PDB entry 8OHZ | X-ray diffraction, 2.65 A resolution | chains M and b of the 28 polymer chains in the assembly

Chain M:
Protein: Proteasome subunit beta type-7
Organism: Saccharomyces cerevisiae
UniProt: P30657 (PSB7_YEAST); residues -12 to 233 here correspond to UniProt positions 21-266 (UniProt number = residue number + 33)
Amino-acid sequence (246 residues; numbered -12 to 233; the number before each row is that of its first residue; numbers below 1 keep their minus sign (Thr-12 is residue -12)):
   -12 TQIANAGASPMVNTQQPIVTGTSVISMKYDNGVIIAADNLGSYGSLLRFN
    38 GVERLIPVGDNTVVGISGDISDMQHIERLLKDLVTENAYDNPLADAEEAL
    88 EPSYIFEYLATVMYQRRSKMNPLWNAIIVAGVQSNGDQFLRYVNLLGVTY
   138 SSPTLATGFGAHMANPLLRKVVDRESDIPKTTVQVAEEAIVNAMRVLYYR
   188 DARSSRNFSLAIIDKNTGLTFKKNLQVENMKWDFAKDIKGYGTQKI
Unresolved in the structure: -12 to 0

Chain b:
Protein: Proteasome subunit beta type-1
Organism: Saccharomyces cerevisiae
Notes: EC 3.4.25.1
UniProt: P38624 (PSB1_YEAST); residues 1-196 here correspond to UniProt positions 20-215 (UniProt number = residue number + 19)
Amino-acid sequence (196 residues; row label = number of the first residue in the row):
     1 TSIMAVTFKDGVILGADSRTTTGAYIANRVTDKLTRVHDKIWCCRSGSAA
    51 DTQAIADIVQYHLELYTSQYGTPSTETAASVFKELCYENKDNLTAGIIVA
   101 GYDDKNKGEVYTIPLGGSVHKLPYAIAGSGSTFIYGYCDKNFRENMSKEE
   151 TVDFIKHSLSQAIKWDGSSGGVIRMVVLTAAGVERLIFYPDEYEQL
Swiss-Prot annotation at these positions:
  - active site: Thr1 (Nucleophile)

Chain M / chain b interface:
Pairs across the interface - 61 pairs, chain M then chain b:
  Ser32(M) - Trp165(b)
  Ser32(M) - Asp166(b)
  Ser32(M) - Gly167(b)  hydrogen bond (backbone-backbone)
  Leu33(M) - Phe133(b)  hydrophobic
  Leu33(M) - Trp165(b)
  Leu34(M) - Lys164(b)
  Leu34(M) - Trp165(b)  hydrogen bond (backbone-backbone)
  Leu34(M) - Gly167(b)
  Arg35(M) - Trp165(b)
  Phe146(M) - Ala24(b)
  Phe146(M) - Tyr25(b)
  Tyr185(M) - Glu194(b)  hydrogen bond
  Tyr186(M) - Ile26(b)
  Tyr186(M) - Arg29(b)
  Arg187(M) - Ala24(b)
  Arg187(M) - Tyr25(b)
  Arg187(M) - Ile26(b)  hydrogen bond (backbone-backbone)
  Arg187(M) - Ala27(b)  hydrogen bond (side chain-backbone)
  Arg187(M) - Arg29(b)
  Asp188(M) - Ala24(b)
  Asp188(M) - Ile26(b)
  Ala189(M) - Arg19(b)
  Ala189(M) - Thr21(b)
  Ala189(M) - Ala24(b)  hydrogen bond (backbone-backbone)
  Ala189(M) - Ile26(b)
  Ala189(M) - Gly167(b)
  Arg190(M) - Ala24(b)
  Arg193(M) - Asp191(b)  salt bridge
  Arg193(M) - Glu194(b)  salt bridge
  Lys218(M) - Arg29(b)  hydrogen bond (backbone-side chain)
  Trp219(M) - Arg29(b)
  Trp219(M) - Gly171(b)
  Trp219(M) - Val172(b)  hydrophobic
  Trp219(M) - Tyr189(b)
  Trp219(M) - Pro190(b)
  Asp220(M) - Tyr189(b)
  Phe221(M) - Arg29(b)
  Phe221(M) - Val30(b)  hydrophobic
  Ala222(M) - Val30(b)  hydrophobic
  Ala222(M) - Val172(b)  hydrophobic
  Ala222(M) - Arg174(b)  hydrogen bond (backbone-side chain)
  Ala222(M) - Ile187(b)  hydrophobic
  Lys223(M) - Ile187(b)
  Lys223(M) - Tyr189(b)
  Ile225(M) - Val30(b)  hydrophobic
  Ile225(M) - Arg174(b)
  Lys226(M) - Asp32(b)
  Gly227(M) - Asp32(b)  hydrogen bond (backbone-side chain)
  Tyr228(M) - Thr35(b)
  Tyr228(M) - Arg45(b)
  Tyr228(M) - Gln53(b)  hydrogen bond (side chain-backbone)
  Tyr228(M) - Ala56(b)
  Tyr228(M) - Asp57(b)  hydrogen bond
  Gln231(M) - Asp32(b)
  Gln231(M) - Leu34(b)
  Gln231(M) - Thr35(b)
  Gln231(M) - Arg36(b)  hydrogen bond (side chain-backbone)
  Gln231(M) - Trp42(b)
  Gln231(M) - Arg185(b)
  Ile233(M) - Trp42(b)
  Ile233(M) - Arg185(b)  hydrogen bond (backbone-side chain)
Also at the interface, not in a pair above, chain M (26 interface residues in all): Met150, Met217
Also at the interface, not in a pair above, chain b (35 interface residues in all): Asn28, Ile163, Ser168, Val183

In short:
26 residues of chain M and 35 residues of chain b are in contact, with 13 hydrogen bonds and 2 salt bridges.
Polar contacts include Arg193(M)-Asp191(b), Arg193(M)-Glu194(b) and Tyr185(M)-Glu194(b). From UniProt:
active-site residue Thr1(b) on chain b.
Here chain M is Proteasome subunit beta type-7 and chain b is Proteasome subunit beta type-1, both from
Saccharomyces cerevisiae. Entry 8OHZ (Yeast 20S proteasome in complex with a photoswitchable cepafungin
derivative (transCep1)) was determined by X-ray diffraction together with 8OI1 from the same study.
